Entry 3D7U (X-ray diffraction, 4.11 A resolution (low resolution: residue-level contacts below are approximate; hydrogen-bond / salt-bridge calls are withheld)); this record covers chains A and B.

# Chain A
Name: Tyrosine-protein kinase CSK
From: Homo sapiens
Notes: EC 2.7.10.2; fragment: Csk kinase domain
UniProtKB: P41240 (CSK_HUMAN); residue numbers follow UniProt; this construct covers 188-450
Sequence (263 residues; each row starts with the number of its first residue):
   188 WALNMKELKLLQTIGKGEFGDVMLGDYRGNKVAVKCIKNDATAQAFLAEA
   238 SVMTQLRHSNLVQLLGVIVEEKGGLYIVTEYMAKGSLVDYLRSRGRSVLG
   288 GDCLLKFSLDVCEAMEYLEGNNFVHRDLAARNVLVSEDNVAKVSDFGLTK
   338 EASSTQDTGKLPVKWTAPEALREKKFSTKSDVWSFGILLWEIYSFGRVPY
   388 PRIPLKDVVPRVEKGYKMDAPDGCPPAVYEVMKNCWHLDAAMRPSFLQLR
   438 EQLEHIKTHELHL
Disordered / not traced: 341-346
UniProt features mapped onto this chain:
  - active site: Asp-314 (Proton acceptor)
  - binding site (ATP): Ile-201 to Val-209, Lys-222
  - modified residue: Tyr-304 (Phosphotyrosine), Ser-364 (Phosphoserine), Tyr-416 (Phosphotyrosine)
  - mutagenesis: Tyr-304 (Y304F: Decreases activity by two-thirds and alters conformation), Ser-364 (S364A: Strong decrease of phosphorylation by PRKACA (catalytic subunit of PKA))

# Chain B
Name: Proto-oncogene tyrosine-protein kinase Src
From: Gallus gallus
Notes: EC 2.7.10.2; fragment: c-Src kinase domain
UniProtKB: P00523 (SRC_CHICK); residues 260-523 here = UniProt positions 260-523
Sequence (277 residues; numbered 257 to 533; the number before each row is that of its first residue):
   257 KDAWEIPRESLRLEVKLGQGCFGEVWMGTWNGTTRVAIKTLKPGTMSPEA
   307 FLQEAQVMKKLRHEKLVQLYAVVSEEPIYIVTEYMSKGSLLDFLKGEMGK
   357 YLRLPQLVDMAAQIASGMAYVERMNYVHRDLRAANILVGENLVCKVADFG
   407 LARLIEDNEYTARQGAKFPIKWTAPEAALYGRFTIKSDVWSFGILLTELT
   457 TKGRVPYPGMVNREVLDQVERGYRMPCPPECPESLHDLMCQCWRKDPEER
   507 PTFEYLQAFLEDYFTSTEPQYQPGENL
Disordered / not traced: 405-423
Sequence notes: expression tag (257-259, 524-533)
UniProt features mapped onto this chain:
  - active site: Asp-386 (Proton acceptor)
  - binding site (ATP): Leu-273 to Val-281, Lys-295
  - modified residue: Tyr-416 (Phosphotyrosine), Tyr-436 (Phosphotyrosine), Cys-498 (S-nitrosocysteine)
  - mutagenesis: Cys-498 (C498A: Significant reduction in S-nitrosylation)
From the paper describing this entry:
  - post-translational modification sites: Tyr-527 (citing earlier work)
  - mutagenesis - K442A, D518A: decreased catalytic activity on phosphorylation of c-Src by Csk

# Chain A / chain B interface
Residue-residue contacts (18):
  Arg-279(A) with Thr-508(B); Tyr-511(B)
  Ser-280(A) with Lys-442(B); Glu-504(B); Glu-505(B); Arg-506(B); Thr-508(B)
  Arg-283(A) with Ala-375(B); Glu-378(B); Arg-379(B); Glu-510(B)
  Arg-384(A) with Ala-514(B)
  Pro-388(A) with Asp-518(B); Ser-522(B)
  Arg-389(A) with Asp-518(B)
  Ile-390(A) with Thr-521(B)
  Pro-391(A) with Thr-521(B)
  Lys-393(A) with Gln-526(B)
Other interface residues (no listed pair), chain A (15 interface residues in all): Asp-276, Arg-281, Gly-282, Gly-383, Tyr-387, Leu-392
Other interface residues (no listed pair), chain B (17 interface residues in all): Arg-500, Pro-507
From the paper, about this interface:
  - hot spots on chain B (mutagenesis) - K442A, D518A: abolished binding to Tyrosine-protein kinase CSK (chain A)

# Summary
15 residues of chain A face 17 of chain B across their interface. From the paper: K442A and D518A of chain B
reduce catalytic activity on phosphorylation of c-Src by Csk; a modification site at Tyr-527(B).
Chain A is Tyrosine-protein kinase CSK (Homo sapiens) and chain B is Proto-oncogene tyrosine-protein kinase
Src (Gallus gallus); the structure, Structural basis for the recognition of c-Src by its inactivator Csk, was
determined by X-ray diffraction, deposited together with 3D7T.
